Entry 7BEE (X-ray diffraction, 1.94 A resolution); this record covers chains D and E of the 4 polymer chains in the assembly.

# Chain D (and E)
Name: 21er collagen model peptide
Notes: chain E of this document is another copy of the same molecule, construct and numbering; everything in this record applies to it too
Amino-acid sequence (22 residues; numbered 0 to 21; the number before each row is that of its first residue; numbering starts at 0):
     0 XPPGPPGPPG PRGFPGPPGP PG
Not modelled in the structure: 20-21
Modified / non-standard residues: ACE (acetyl group) at position 0

# How chain D and chain E interact
Pairs across the interface - 34 pairs, chain D then chain E:
  ACE_0(D) - Pro1(E)
  Pro1(D) - ACE_0(E)
  Pro1(D) - Pro1(E)
  Pro2(D) - Pro1(E)
  Gly3(D) - Pro1(E)  hydrogen bond (backbone-backbone)
  Gly3(D) - Gly3(E)
  Gly3(D) - Pro4(E)
  Pro4(D) - Gly3(E)
  Pro4(D) - Pro4(E)
  Pro5(D) - Pro4(E)
  Gly6(D) - Pro4(E)  hydrogen bond (backbone-backbone)
  Gly6(D) - Pro5(E)
  Gly6(D) - Gly6(E)
  Pro7(D) - Gly6(E)
  Pro8(D) - Pro7(E)
  Gly9(D) - Pro7(E)  hydrogen bond (backbone-backbone)
  Gly9(D) - Pro8(E)
  Gly9(D) - Gly9(E)
  Pro10(D) - Gly9(E)
  Arg11(D) - Pro10(E)
  Arg11(D) - Arg11(E)  hydrogen bond (side chain-backbone)
  Arg11(D) - Gly12(E)
  Arg11(D) - Phe13(E)
  Gly12(D) - Pro10(E)  hydrogen bond (backbone-backbone)
  Gly12(D) - Gly12(E)
  Phe13(D) - Gly12(E)
  Pro14(D) - Phe13(E)
  Gly15(D) - Phe13(E)  hydrogen bond (backbone-backbone)
  Gly15(D) - Gly15(E)
  Pro16(D) - Gly15(E)
  Pro17(D) - Pro16(E)
  Gly18(D) - Pro16(E)  hydrogen bond (backbone-backbone)
  Gly18(D) - Gly18(E)
  Pro19(D) - Gly18(E)
Interface residues without a listed pair, chain E (20 interface residues in all): Pro2, Pro14, Pro17, Pro19

# Summary
The chain D/chain E interface involves 20 residues from each chain; the contacts include 7 hydrogen bonds.
Polar contacts include Arg11(D)-Arg11(E), Gly3(D)-Pro1(E) and Gly6(D)-Pro4(E).
Chain D and chain E are both 21er collagen model peptide; the structure, Crystal structure of a Hsp47-collagen
peptide complex, was determined by X-ray diffraction, deposited together with 7BDU and 7BFI.
